Entry 2RVQ (solution NMR); this record covers chains C and D.

[Chain C]
Name: Histone H2A type 1-B/E
From: Homo sapiens
Reference sequence: P04908 (H2A1B_HUMAN); residues 0-129 here correspond to UniProt positions 1-130 (UniProt number = residue number + 1)
Sequence (133 residues; each row starts with the number of its first residue; numbers below 1 keep their minus sign (Gly-3 is residue -3)):
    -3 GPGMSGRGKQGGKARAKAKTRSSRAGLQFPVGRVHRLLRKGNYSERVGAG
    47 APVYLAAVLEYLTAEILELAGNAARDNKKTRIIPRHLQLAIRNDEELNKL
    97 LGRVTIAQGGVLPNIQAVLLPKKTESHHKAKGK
Differences from the reference sequence: expression tag (-3 to -1)
UniProt features mapped onto this chain:
  - modified residue: Ser1 (N-acetylserine), Arg3 (Citrulline), Lys5 (N6-(2-hydroxyisobutyryl)lysine), Lys9 (N6-(2-hydroxyisobutyryl)lysine), Lys13 (N6-(beta-hydroxybutyryl)lysine), Lys36 (N6-(2-hydroxyisobutyryl)lysine), Lys74 (N6-(2-hydroxyisobutyryl)lysine), Lys75 (N6-(2-hydroxyisobutyryl)lysine), Lys95 (N6-(2-hydroxyisobutyryl)lysine), Gln104 (N5-methylglutamine), Lys118 (N6-(2-hydroxyisobutyryl)lysine), Lys119 (N6-crotonyllysine), Thr120 (Phosphothreonine), Lys125 (N6-crotonyllysine)
  - cross-link (Glycyl lysine isopeptide (Lys-Gly)): Lys13 (interchain with G-Cter in ubiquitin), Lys15 (interchain with G-Cter in ubiquitin), Lys119 (interchain with G-Cter in ubiquitin)
From the paper describing this entry:
  - conformationally variable residues (order/disorder transition): Ala113, Val114, Leu115

[Chain D]
Name: Histone H2B type 1-J
From: Homo sapiens
Reference sequence: P06899 (H2B1J_HUMAN); residues 0-125 here correspond to UniProt positions 1-126 (UniProt number = residue number + 1)
Sequence (129 residues; each row starts with the number of its first residue; numbers below 1 keep their minus sign (Gly-3 is residue -3)):
    -3 GPGMPEPAKSAPAPKKGSKKAVTKAQKKDGKKRKRSRKESYSIYVYKVLK
    47 QVHPDTGISSKAMGIMNSFVNDIFERIAGEASRLAHYNKRSTITSREIQT
    97 AVRLLLPGELAKHAVSEGTKAVTKYTSAK
Differences from the reference sequence: expression tag (-3 to -1)
UniProt features mapped onto this chain:
  - modified residue: Pro1 (N-acetylproline), Glu2 (ADP-ribosyl glutamic acid), Lys5 (N6-(2-hydroxyisobutyryl)lysine), Ser6 (ADP-ribosylserine), Lys11 (N6-(beta-hydroxybutyryl)lysine), Lys12 (N6-(2-hydroxyisobutyryl)lysine), Ser14 (Phosphoserine), Lys15 (N6-acetyllysine), Lys16 (N6-(beta-hydroxybutyryl)lysine), Lys20 (N6-(2-hydroxyisobutyryl)lysine), Lys23 (N6-(2-hydroxyisobutyryl)lysine), Lys24 (N6-(2-hydroxyisobutyryl)lysine), Lys34 (N6-(2-hydroxyisobutyryl)lysine), Glu35 (PolyADP-ribosyl glutamic acid), Ser36 (Phosphoserine), Lys43 (N6-(2-hydroxyisobutyryl)lysine), Lys46 (N6-(2-hydroxyisobutyryl)lysine), Lys57 (N6,N6-dimethyllysine), Arg79 (Dimethylated arginine), Lys85 (N6,N6,N6-trimethyllysine) and 6 more in UniProt
  - glycosylation: Ser112 (O-linked (GlcNAc) serine)
  - cross-link (Glycyl lysine isopeptide (Lys-Gly)): Lys5 (interchain with G-Cter in SUMO2), Lys20 (interchain with G-Cter in SUMO2), Lys34 (interchain with G-Cter in ubiquitin), Lys120 (interchain with G-Cter in ubiquitin)
From the paper describing this entry:
  - contacts within the chain: Lys11-Lys12 (backbone contact)

[How chain C and chain D interact]
Residue-residue contacts (89; chain C residue first):
  Arg17(C) - Thr19(D)
  Arg17(C) - Lys20(D)
  Arg17(C) - Gln22(D)
  Ser18(C) - Thr19(D)
  Ser19(C) - Thr19(D)
  Gln24(C) - Lys27(D)
  Phe25(C) - Lys125(D)
  Pro26(C) - Glu35(D)
  Pro26(C) - Ile39(D)
  Arg29(C) - Glu35(D)
  Arg32(C) - Asp25(D)
  Leu33(C) - Glu35(D)
  Leu34(C) - Phe70(D)
  Tyr39(C) - Phe70(D)
  Tyr39(C) - Ala74(D)
  Tyr39(C) - Ser78(D)
  Tyr39(C) - Ile89(D)
  Ser40(C) - Ser87(D)
  Ser40(C) - Thr88(D)
  Ser40(C) - Ile89(D)
  Glu41(C) - Ser87(D)
  Arg42(C) - Thr88(D)
  Ala47(C) - Ile94(D)
  Val49(C) - Tyr121(D)
  Tyr50(C) - Ser91(D)
  Tyr50(C) - Ile94(D)
  Tyr50(C) - Gln95(D)
  Tyr50(C) - Val118(D)
  Ala52(C) - Tyr40(D)
  Ala52(C) - Tyr121(D)
  Ala53(C) - Gly114(D)
  Ala53(C) - Tyr121(D)
  Val54(C) - Val98(D)
  Val54(C) - Ala110(D)
  Leu55(C) - Tyr37(D)
  Leu55(C) - Val66(D)
  Leu55(C) - Phe70(D)
  Glu56(C) - Tyr37(D)
  Glu56(C) - Tyr40(D)
  Glu56(C) - Lys43(D)
  Glu56(C) - Val44(D)
  Tyr57(C) - His109(D)
  Tyr57(C) - Ala110(D)
  Tyr57(C) - Glu113(D)
  Tyr57(C) - Gly114(D)
  Leu58(C) - Val66(D)
  Leu58(C) - Ile73(D)
  Leu58(C) - Leu102(D)
  Thr59(C) - Tyr37(D)
  Thr59(C) - Val66(D)
  Glu61(C) - Leu106(D)
  Glu61(C) - His109(D)
  Leu63(C) - Val41(D)
  Leu63(C) - Val44(D)
  Leu63(C) - His49(D)
  Leu63(C) - Met62(D)
  Glu64(C) - His49(D)
  Gly67(C) - His49(D)
  Asn68(C) - His49(D)
  Ala70(C) - Thr52(D)
  Arg71(C) - His49(D)
  Arg71(C) - Asp51(D)
  Thr76(C) - Thr52(D)
  Thr76(C) - Gly53(D)
  Arg77(C) - Gly53(D)
  Arg77(C) - Ile54(D)
  Arg77(C) - Ser55(D)
  Ile78(C) - Leu45(D)
  Ile78(C) - Thr52(D)
  Ile78(C) - Gly53(D)
  Ile78(C) - Ile54(D)
  Ile78(C) - Ser55(D)
  Ile78(C) - Ala58(D)
  Pro80(C) - Lys57(D)
  Pro80(C) - Ile61(D)
  Leu83(C) - Ala58(D)
  Leu83(C) - Ile61(D)
  Leu83(C) - Met62(D)
  Ile87(C) - Phe65(D)
  Glu92(C) - Leu106(D)
  Lys95(C) - Leu106(D)
  Leu96(C) - Ile69(D)
  Leu96(C) - Leu106(D)
  Leu97(C) - Phe65(D)
  Leu97(C) - Asp68(D)
  Gly98(C) - Arg72(D)
  Arg99(C) - Arg72(D)
  Val100(C) - Leu101(D)
  Ala103(C) - Pro103(D)
Interface residues without a listed pair, chain C (50 interface residues in all): Leu51, Ala60, Ile62, Ile79
Interface residues without a listed pair, chain D (55 interface residues in all): Ala21, Ser32, Gln47, Val48, Ala117

[Overview]
Chain C and chain D form an interface of 50 and 55 residues respectively. From the paper: conformational
variability at Ala113(C), Val114(C) and Leu115(C); contacts within the chain involving Lys11(D) and Lys12(D).
Chain C is Histone H2A type 1-B/E and chain D is Histone H2B type 1-J, both from Homo sapiens; the structure,
Solution structure of the isolated histone H2A-H2B heterodimer, was determined by solution NMR.
